6P9I - chains A and B; structure by X-ray diffraction, 2.40 A resolution.

Chain A:
Molecule: human anti staphylococcus aureus antibody STAU-399 Fab heavy chain
Organism: Homo sapiens
Notes: antibody fragment or engineered binder
Chain sequence (228 residues; numbered 1 to 228; the number before each row is that of its first residue):
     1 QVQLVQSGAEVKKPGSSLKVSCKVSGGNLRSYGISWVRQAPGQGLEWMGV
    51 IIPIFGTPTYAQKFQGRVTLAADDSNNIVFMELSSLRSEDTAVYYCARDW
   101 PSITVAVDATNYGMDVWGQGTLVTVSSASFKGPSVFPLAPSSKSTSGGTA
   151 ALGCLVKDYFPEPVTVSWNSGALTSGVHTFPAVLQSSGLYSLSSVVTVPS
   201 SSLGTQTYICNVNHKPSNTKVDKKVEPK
Not modelled in the structure: 227-228
Disulfides: Cys22-Cys96, Cys154-Cys210

Chain B:
Molecule: human anti staphylococcus aureus antibody STAU-399 Fab light chain
Organism: Homo sapiens
Notes: antibody fragment or engineered binder
Chain sequence (216 residues; row label = number of the first residue in the row):
     1 QSALTQPRSVSGSPGQSVTISCTGTSNDVGYYDHVSWYQQHPGKAPKFII
    51 YDVSKRPSGVPDRFSGSKSDNTASLTISGLQAEDEADYYCCSFAGSYTYV
   101 FGTGTKVTVLGQPKANPTVTLFPPSSEELQANKATLVCLISDFYPGAVTV
   151 AWKADGSPVKAGVETTKPSKQSNNKYAASSYLSLTPEQWKSHRSYSCQVT
   201 HEGSTVEKTVAPTECS
Not modelled in the structure: 213-216
Disulfides: Cys22-Cys90, Cys138-Cys197

How chain A and chain B interact:
Residue-residue contacts (64; chain A residue first):
  Val37(A) - Phe101(B)  hydrophobic
  Gln39(A) - Gln40(B)  hydrogen bond
  Gln39(A) - Tyr89(B)  hydrogen bond
  Gln43(A) - Tyr89(B)  hydrogen bond (backbone-side chain)
  Gly44(A) - Tyr89(B)
  Leu45(A) - Pro46(B)  hydrophobic
  Leu45(A) - Tyr89(B)
  Leu45(A) - Phe101(B)
  Trp47(A) - Tyr97(B)
  Trp47(A) - Thr98(B)
  Trp47(A) - Tyr99(B)
  Trp47(A) - Phe101(B)
  Val50(A) - Tyr97(B)
  Thr59(A) - Ser96(B)
  Thr59(A) - Tyr97(B)
  Tyr95(A) - Gln40(B)
  Tyr95(A) - Lys44(B)
  Tyr95(A) - Ala45(B)  hydrophobic
  Asp99(A) - Tyr99(B)  hydrogen bond
  Pro101(A) - Tyr97(B)
  Pro101(A) - Tyr99(B)
  Thr110(A) - Tyr51(B)
  Tyr112(A) - His34(B)
  Tyr112(A) - Phe93(B)  hydrophobic
  Tyr112(A) - Tyr99(B)
  Gly113(A) - Phe48(B)
  Met114(A) - Tyr38(B)  hydrogen bond (backbone-side chain)
  Met114(A) - Phe48(B)
  Met114(A) - Tyr99(B)  hydrophobic
  Met114(A) - Phe101(B)  hydrophobic
  Asp115(A) - Phe48(B)
  Trp117(A) - Tyr38(B)
  Trp117(A) - Pro46(B)
  Gly118(A) - Ala45(B)
  Phe136(A) - Ser125(B)
  Phe136(A) - Glu127(B)
  Phe136(A) - Glu128(B)
  Pro137(A) - Ser125(B)
  Pro137(A) - Glu127(B)
  Leu138(A) - Phe122(B)
  Ala139(A) - Phe122(B)
  Lys143(A) - Lys208(B)
  Ser144(A) - Thr120(B)
  Ala151(A) - Phe122(B)
  Leu155(A) - Thr135(B)
  Lys157(A) - Glu128(B)  salt bridge
  Lys157(A) - Lys133(B)
  Lys157(A) - Thr135(B)
  His178(A) - Ser169(B)  hydrogen bond
  His178(A) - Lys170(B)
  His178(A) - Gln171(B)
  His178(A) - Ala177(B)
  Phe180(A) - Leu139(B)  hydrophobic
  Phe180(A) - Ala177(B)  hydrophobic
  Phe180(A) - Ala178(B)
  Phe180(A) - Ser179(B)
  Pro181(A) - Thr166(B)
  Pro181(A) - Ser169(B)
  Val183(A) - Glu164(B)
  Val183(A) - Thr166(B)
  Leu192(A) - Tyr181(B)
  Ser193(A) - Val137(B)
  Ser193(A) - Tyr181(B)  hydrogen bond (backbone-side chain)
  Val195(A) - Leu139(B)  hydrophobic
Other interface residues (no listed pair), chain A (42 interface residues in all): Ser35, Glu46, Trp100, Asn111, Leu152, Val177, Leu184, Gln185
Other interface residues (no listed pair), chain B (41 interface residues in all): Ser36, Asp52, Cys91, Gly102, Ile140, Ser172, Ser183

In short:
The interface between chain A and chain B involves 42 residues on one side and 41 on the other, with 7
hydrogen bonds and 1 salt bridge. Among the polar pairs are Lys157(A)-Glu128(B), Gln39(A)-Gln40(B) and
Gln39(A)-Tyr89(B).
Here chain A is human anti staphylococcus aureus antibody STAU-399 Fab heavy chain and chain B is human anti
staphylococcus aureus antibody STAU-399 Fab light chain, both from Homo sapiens. Entry 6P9I (crystal structure
of human anti staphylococcus aureus antibody STAU-399 Fab) was determined by X-ray diffraction.
